PDB entry 7NK7 | electron microscopy, 2.11 A resolution | chains C and D of the 7 polymer chains in the assembly

[Chain C]
Molecule: ATP synthase subunit alpha
Organism: Mycolicibacterium smegmatis (strain ATCC 700084 / mc(2)155)
Notes: EC 7.1.2.2
UniProt: A0R202 (ATPA_MYCS2); numbering as in UniProt (aligned over 1-548)
Sequence (548 residues; each row starts with the number of its first residue):
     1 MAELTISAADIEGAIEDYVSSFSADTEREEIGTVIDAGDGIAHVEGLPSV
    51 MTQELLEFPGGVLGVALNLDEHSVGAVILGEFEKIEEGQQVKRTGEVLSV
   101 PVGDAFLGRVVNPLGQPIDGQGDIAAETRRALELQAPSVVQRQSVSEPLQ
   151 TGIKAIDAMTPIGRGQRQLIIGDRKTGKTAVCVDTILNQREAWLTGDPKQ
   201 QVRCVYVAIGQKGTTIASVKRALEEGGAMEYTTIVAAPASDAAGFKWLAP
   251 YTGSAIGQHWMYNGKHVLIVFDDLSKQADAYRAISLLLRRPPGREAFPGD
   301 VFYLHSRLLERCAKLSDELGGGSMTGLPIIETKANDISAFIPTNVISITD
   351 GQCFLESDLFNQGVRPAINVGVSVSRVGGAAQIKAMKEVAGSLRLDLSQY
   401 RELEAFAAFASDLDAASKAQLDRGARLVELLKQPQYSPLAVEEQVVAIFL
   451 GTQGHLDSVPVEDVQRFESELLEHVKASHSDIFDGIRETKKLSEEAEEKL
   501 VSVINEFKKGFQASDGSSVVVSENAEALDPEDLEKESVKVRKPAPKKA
Unresolved in the structure: 1-28, 515-548
Metal / ion sites: Mg2+: Thr-179 (together with ATP)
Residues lining bound ligands:
  - ADP (adenosine-5'-diphosphate): Val-374, Ser-375, Arg-376
  - ATP (adenosine-5'-triphosphate): Asp-173, Arg-174, Lys-175, Thr-176, Gly-177, Lys-178, Thr-179, Ala-180, Glu-331, Phe-360, Arg-365, Pro-366, Gln-433, Pro-434, Gln-435
UniProt features mapped onto this chain:
  - binding site (ATP): Gly-172 to Thr-179
  - site: Ser-373 (Required for activity)

[Chain D]
Molecule: ATP synthase subunit beta
Organism: Mycolicibacterium smegmatis (strain ATCC 700084 / mc(2)155)
Notes: EC 7.1.2.2
UniProt: A0R200 (ATPB_MYCS2); numbering as in UniProt (aligned over 1-475)
Sequence (475 residues; each row starts with the number of its first residue):
     1 MTATAEKTAGRVVRITGPVVDVEFPRGSVPELFNALHAEITFGALAKTLT
    51 LEVAQHLGDSLVRCISMQPTDGLVRGVEVTDTGASISVPVGDGVKGHVFN
   101 ALGDCLDDPGYGKDFEHWSIHRKPPAFSDLEPRTEMLETGLKVVDLLTPY
   151 VRGGKIALFGGAGVGKTVLIQEMINRIARNFGGTSVFAGVGERTREGNDL
   201 WVELADANVLKDTALVFGQMDEPPGTRMRVALSALTMAEFFRDEQGQDVL
   251 LFIDNIFRFTQAGSEVSTLLGRMPSAVGYQPTLADEMGELQERITSTRGR
   301 SITSMQAVYVPADDYTDPAPATTFAHLDATTELSRAVFSKGIFPAVDPLA
   351 SSSTILDPAIVGDEHYRVAQEVIRILQRYKDLQDIIAILGIDELSEEDKQ
   401 LVNRARRIERFLSQNMMAAEQFTGQPGSTVPLKETIEAFDKLTKGEFDHL
   451 PEQAFFLIGGLDDLAKKAESLGAKL
Unresolved in the structure: 1-7
Metal / ion sites: Mg2+: Thr-167 (together with ADP)
Residues lining bound ligands: ADP (adenosine-5'-diphosphate): Gly-161, Ala-162, Gly-163, Val-164, Gly-165, Lys-166, Thr-167, Val-168, Glu-196, Phe-338, Phe-343, Met-416, Ala-419, Phe-422, Thr-423

[Chain C / chain D interface]
Residue-residue contacts (116):
  Gly-46(C) / Arg-75(D)  hydrogen bond (backbone-side chain)
  Leu-47(C) / Arg-75(D)  hydrogen bond (backbone-side chain)
  Pro-48(C) / Val-74(D)
  Pro-48(C) / Arg-75(D)
  Ser-49(C) / Val-74(D)
  Val-50(C) / Val-74(D)
  Val-50(C) / Arg-75(D)
  Met-51(C) / Phe-42(D)  hydrophobic
  Met-51(C) / Gly-72(D)
  Met-51(C) / Leu-73(D)
  Met-51(C) / Val-74(D)  hydrophobic
  Thr-52(C) / Ile-15(D)
  Thr-52(C) / Thr-70(D)
  Thr-52(C) / Asp-71(D)
  Thr-52(C) / Gly-72(D)  hydrogen bond (backbone-backbone)
  Thr-52(C) / Leu-73(D)  hydrogen bond (side chain-backbone)
  Gln-53(C) / Asp-71(D)  hydrogen bond
  Asn-68(C) / Ile-15(D)
  Asn-68(C) / Thr-16(D)
  Leu-69(C) / Arg-14(D)
  Leu-69(C) / Ile-15(D)  hydrogen bond (backbone-backbone)
  Leu-69(C) / Arg-75(D)
  Asp-70(C) / Val-13(D)
  Asp-70(C) / Arg-14(D)
  Asp-70(C) / Arg-75(D)  hydrogen bond (backbone-side chain)
  Glu-71(C) / Val-13(D)
  Glu-71(C) / Arg-14(D)  salt bridge
  Ser-73(C) / Arg-75(D)
  Val-74(C) / Arg-75(D)
  Gly-95(C) / Phe-42(D)
  Val-97(C) / Phe-42(D)  hydrophobic
  Val-97(C) / Leu-45(D)  hydrophobic
  Glu-133(C) / Leu-45(D)
  Glu-133(C) / Asp-71(D)
  Leu-134(C) / Ala-44(D)
  Pro-137(C) / Thr-194(D)
  Ser-138(C) / Thr-194(D)
  Val-139(C) / Thr-194(D)
  Val-139(C) / Gly-197(D)
  Val-139(C) / Asn-198(D)  hydrogen bond (backbone-side chain)
  Val-140(C) / Leu-106(D)
  Val-140(C) / Trp-201(D)  hydrophobic
  Arg-142(C) / Thr-194(D)
  Arg-142(C) / Arg-195(D)
  Arg-142(C) / Asn-198(D)  hydrogen bond (backbone-side chain)
  Gln-143(C) / Asn-198(D)
  Ser-144(C) / Asn-198(D)
  Ser-144(C) / Asp-199(D)
  Val-145(C) / Arg-195(D)
  Arg-167(C) / Arg-193(D)
  Arg-290(C) / Thr-16(D)
  Pro-291(C) / Thr-268(D)
  Arg-294(C) / Val-277(D)
  Gly-299(C) / Glu-265(D)
  Phe-302(C) / Arg-258(D)
  Phe-302(C) / Gln-261(D)
  Phe-302(C) / Glu-265(D)
  Tyr-303(C) / Asp-221(D)
  Tyr-303(C) / Glu-222(D)
  Tyr-303(C) / Pro-223(D)
  Tyr-303(C) / Arg-227(D)
  Tyr-303(C) / Glu-265(D)
  Ser-306(C) / Met-220(D)  hydrogen bond (side chain-backbone)
  Glu-310(C) / Arg-193(D)
  Glu-310(C) / Thr-194(D)  hydrogen bond
  Glu-310(C) / Gln-219(D)
  Glu-310(C) / Met-220(D)
  Glu-310(C) / Asp-221(D)
  Ser-338(C) / Ala-312(D)
  Thr-343(C) / Tyr-309(D)
  Thr-343(C) / Ala-312(D)
  Ile-346(C) / Ala-162(D)  hydrophobic
  Ile-346(C) / Arg-193(D)
  Ser-347(C) / Arg-193(D)  hydrogen bond (backbone-side chain)
  Ser-347(C) / Met-220(D)
  Ser-347(C) / Arg-258(D)  hydrogen bond
  Ile-348(C) / Arg-193(D)  hydrogen bond (backbone-side chain)
  Ile-348(C) / Met-220(D)  hydrophobic
  Thr-349(C) / Arg-193(D)  hydrogen bond (backbone-side chain)
  Asp-350(C) / Arg-193(D)  salt bridge
  Asp-350(C) / Arg-195(D)  salt bridge
  Gly-371(C) / Phe-338(D)
  Gly-371(C) / Ser-339(D)
  Arg-376(C) / Gly-163(D)
  Arg-376(C) / Arg-193(D)
  Arg-376(C) / Arg-195(D)
  Arg-376(C) / Phe-422(D)
  Val-377(C) / Gln-421(D)
  Gly-379(C) / Gln-421(D)  hydrogen bond (backbone-backbone)
  Gly-391(C) / Thr-423(D)
  Arg-394(C) / Phe-338(D)
  Arg-394(C) / Phe-343(D)
  Leu-395(C) / Phe-343(D)  hydrophobic
  Leu-395(C) / Thr-423(D)
  Leu-395(C) / Leu-457(D)  hydrophobic
  Ser-398(C) / Ser-339(D)
  Ser-398(C) / Lys-340(D)
  Ser-398(C) / Gly-341(D)
  Gln-399(C) / Lys-340(D)  hydrogen bond (side chain-backbone)
  Gln-399(C) / Arg-410(D)  hydrogen bond
  Gln-399(C) / Gln-453(D)  hydrogen bond
  Gln-399(C) / Phe-456(D)
  Glu-402(C) / Lys-340(D)
  Glu-402(C) / Arg-406(D)  salt bridge
  Glu-402(C) / Arg-410(D)  salt bridge
  Phe-406(C) / Ile-386(D)  hydrophobic
  Phe-406(C) / Val-402(D)  hydrophobic
  Phe-406(C) / Arg-406(D)
  Phe-409(C) / Ala-387(D)
  Phe-409(C) / Ile-388(D)
  Phe-409(C) / Gly-390(D)
  Ser-411(C) / Asp-392(D)  hydrogen bond
  Ala-416(C) / Pro-451(D)  hydrophobic
  Ala-416(C) / Gln-453(D)
  Ser-417(C) / Gln-453(D)
  Gln-420(C) / Gln-453(D)  hydrogen bond
Other interface residues (no listed pair), chain C (72 interface residues in all): Leu-67, Glu-96, Ala-131, Ala-136, Asp-300, Arg-307, Asn-344, Val-372, Val-374, Ser-375, Gly-378, Ser-392, Leu-403, Asp-414
Other interface residues (no listed pair), chain D (68 interface residues in all): Gly-17, Pro-69, Asp-107, Glu-192, Phe-217, Leu-269, Gly-278, Arg-335, Ile-342, Tyr-379, Ile-391, Glu-452

[Summary]
Chain C and chain D form an interface of 72 and 68 residues respectively; the contacts include 21 hydrogen
bonds and 5 salt bridges. Polar contacts include Glu-71(C)/Arg-14(D), Asp-350(C)/Arg-193(D) and
Asp-350(C)/Arg-195(D). ADP is bound between chain C and chain D. Chain C binds ATP.
Chain C is ATP synthase subunit alpha and chain D is ATP synthase subunit beta, both from Mycolicibacterium
smegmatis (strain ATCC 700084 / mc(2)155); the structure, Mycobacterium smegmatis ATP synthase F1 state 1, was
determined by electron microscopy together with 7NJK, 7NJL, 7NJM, 7NJN, 7NJO, 7NJP and 20 further entries from
the same study.
